Entry 2NMV (X-ray diffraction, 2.95 A resolution); this record covers chains D and A of the 3 polymer chains in the assembly.

== Chain D ==
Molecule: 5-nt DNA strand
Sequence (5 nucleotides; row label = number of the first residue in the row):
     1 TTTTT
Covalent attachments: N-methylacetamide (NML) linked to DT3

== Chain A ==
Name: UvrABC system protein B
Organism: Bacillus subtilis
Notes: EC 3.1.-.-
Reference sequence: P37954 (UVRB_BACSU); numbering as in UniProt (aligned over 1-661)
Chain sequence (661 residues; numbered 1 to 661; the number before each row is that of its first residue):
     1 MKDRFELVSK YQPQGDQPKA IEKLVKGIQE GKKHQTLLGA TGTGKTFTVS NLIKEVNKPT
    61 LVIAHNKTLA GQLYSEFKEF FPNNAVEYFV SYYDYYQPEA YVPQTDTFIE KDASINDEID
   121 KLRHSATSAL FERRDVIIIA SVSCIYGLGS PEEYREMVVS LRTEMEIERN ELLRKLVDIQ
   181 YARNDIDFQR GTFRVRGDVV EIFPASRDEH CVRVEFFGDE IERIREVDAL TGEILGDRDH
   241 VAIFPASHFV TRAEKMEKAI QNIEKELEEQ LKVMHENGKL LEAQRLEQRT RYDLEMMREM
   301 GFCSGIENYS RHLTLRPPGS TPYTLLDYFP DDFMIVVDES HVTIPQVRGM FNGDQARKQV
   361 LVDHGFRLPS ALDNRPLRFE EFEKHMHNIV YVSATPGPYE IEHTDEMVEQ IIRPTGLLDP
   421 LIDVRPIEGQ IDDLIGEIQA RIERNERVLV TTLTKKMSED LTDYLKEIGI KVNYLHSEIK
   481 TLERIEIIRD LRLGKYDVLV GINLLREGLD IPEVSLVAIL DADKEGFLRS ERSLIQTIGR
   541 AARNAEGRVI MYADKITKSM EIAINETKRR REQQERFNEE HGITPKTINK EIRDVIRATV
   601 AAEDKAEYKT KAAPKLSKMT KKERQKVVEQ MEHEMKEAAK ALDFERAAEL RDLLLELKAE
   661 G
Not modelled in the structure: 1-2, 9, 590-620, 655-661
Curated features (UniProtKB/Swiss-Prot):
  - motif: Tyr-92 to Ile-115 (Beta-hairpin)
  - binding site (ATP): Gly-39 to Thr-46
Residues lining bound ligands:
  - ADP (adenosine-5'-diphosphate): Tyr-11, Gln-12, Pro-13, Gln-14, Gln-17, Ala-40, Thr-41, Gly-42, Thr-43, Gly-44, Lys-45, Thr-46, Phe-47, Glu-76, Pro-414, Arg-543, Ile-588
  - fluorescein (FLU; 2-(6-hydroxy-3-oxo-3H-xanthen-9-yl)-benzoic acid): Gly-71, Tyr-74, Ser-75, Tyr-88, Asn-116, Glu-118, Ile-119

== How chain D and chain A interact ==
Contacting residue pairs (27; chain D residue first):
  DT1(D) with Asn-66(A), phosphate contact; Gln-346(A), hydrogen bond to the base; Ile-479(A), phosphate contact; Lys-480(A), phosphate contact; Thr-481(A), hydrogen bond to the phosphate
  DT2(D) with His-65(A), sugar contact; Asn-66(A), phosphate contact; Lys-67(A), hydrogen bond to the phosphate; Ser-141(A), phosphate contact; Gln-346(A), hydrogen bond to the sugar
  DT3(D) with Lys-67(A), salt bridge to the phosphate; Val-90(A), phosphate contact; Ser-91(A), hydrogen bond to the phosphate; Ser-141(A), hydrogen bond to the phosphate; Tyr-146(A), phosphate contact; Met-350(A), sugar contact
  DT4(D) with Ser-91(A), hydrogen bond to the phosphate; Tyr-93(A), phosphate contact; Tyr-96(A), stacking on the base; Pro-98(A), base contact; Ser-143(A), phosphate contact; Tyr-146(A), sugar contact; Glu-307(A), phosphate contact; Arg-357(A), hydrogen bond to the base
  DT5(D) with Tyr-92(A), hydrogen bond to the phosphate; Tyr-93(A), hydrogen bond to the phosphate; Glu-307(A), phosphate contact
Other interface residues (no listed pair), chain A (21 interface residues in all): Thr-68, Val-142

== In short ==
The interface between chain D and chain A involves 5 residues on one side and 21 on the other, with 10
hydrogen bonds, 1 salt bridge and 1 aromatic stacking contact. Polar pairs include DT1(D)/Gln-346(A),
DT4(D)/Arg-357(A) and DT2(D)/Gln-346(A). Bound to chain A: fluorescein and ADP.
Here chain D is a 5-nt DNA strand and chain A is UvrABC system protein B (Bacillus subtilis). Entry 2NMV
(Damage detection by the UvrABC pathway: Crystal structure of UvrB bound to fluorescein-adducted DNA) was
determined by X-ray diffraction.
